PDB entry 6WLZ | electron microscopy, 2.90 A resolution | chains B and G of the 17 polymer chains in the assembly

Chain B:
Protein: V-type proton ATPase catalytic subunit A
Organism: Homo sapiens
Notes: EC 7.1.2.2
UniProtKB: P38606 (VATA_HUMAN); residues 1-617 here = UniProt positions 1-617
Amino-acid sequence (617 residues; numbered 1 to 617; the number before each row is that of its first residue):
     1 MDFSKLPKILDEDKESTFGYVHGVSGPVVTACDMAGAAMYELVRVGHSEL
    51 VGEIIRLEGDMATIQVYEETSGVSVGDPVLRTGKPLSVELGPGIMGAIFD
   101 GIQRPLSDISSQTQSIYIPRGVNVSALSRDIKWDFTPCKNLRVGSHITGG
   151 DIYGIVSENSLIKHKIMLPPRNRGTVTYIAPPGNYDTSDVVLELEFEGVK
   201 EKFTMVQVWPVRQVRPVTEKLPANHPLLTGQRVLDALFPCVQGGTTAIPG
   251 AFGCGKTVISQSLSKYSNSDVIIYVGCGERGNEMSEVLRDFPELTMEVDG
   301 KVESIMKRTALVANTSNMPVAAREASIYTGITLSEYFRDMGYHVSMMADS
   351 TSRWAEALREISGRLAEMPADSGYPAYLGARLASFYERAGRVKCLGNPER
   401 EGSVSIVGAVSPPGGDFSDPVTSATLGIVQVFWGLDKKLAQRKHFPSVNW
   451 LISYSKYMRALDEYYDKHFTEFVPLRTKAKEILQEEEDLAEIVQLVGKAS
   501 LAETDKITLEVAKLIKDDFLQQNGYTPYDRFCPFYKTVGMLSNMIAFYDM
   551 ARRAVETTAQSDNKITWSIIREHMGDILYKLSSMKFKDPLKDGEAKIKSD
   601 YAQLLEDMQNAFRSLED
Disordered / not traced: 1-16, 617
UniProt features mapped onto this chain:
  - binding site (ATP): Gly250 to Thr257
  - modified residue: Thr136 (Phosphothreonine), Ser384 (Phosphoserine)
  - natural variant: Asp11 (D11N: Found in a patient with autism spectrum disorder; uncertain significance), Pro27 (P27R: In IECEE3; uncertain significance), Gly72 (G72D: In ARCL2D), Asp100 (D100Y: In IECEE3), Pro249 (P249R: Found in a patient with severe developmental disorder; uncertain significance), Arg338 (R338C: In ARCL2D), Asp349 (D349N: In IECEE3), Asp371 (D371G: In IECEE3; uncertain significance)
  - mutagenesis: Lys256 (K256Q: Complete loss of interaction with Rabies virus protein M; when associated with Q-279), Glu279 (E279Q: Complete loss of interaction with Rabies virus protein M; when associated with Q-256)

Chain G:
Protein: V-type proton ATPase subunit D
Organism: Homo sapiens
UniProtKB: Q9Y5K8 (VATD_HUMAN); numbering as in UniProt (aligned over 1-247)
Amino-acid sequence (247 residues; row label = number of the first residue in the row):
     1 MSGKDRIEIFPSRMAQTIMKARLKGAQTGRNLLKKKSDALTLRFRQILKK
    51 IIETKMLMGEVMREAAFSLAEAKFTAGDFSTTVIQNVNKAQVKIRAKKDN
   101 VAGVTLPVFEHYHEGTDSYELTGLARGGEQLAKLKRNYAKAVELLVELAS
   151 LQTSFVTLDEAIKITNRRVNAIEHVIIPRIERTLAYIITELDEREREEFY
   201 RLKKIQEKKKILKEKSEKDLEQRRAAGEVLEPANLLAEEKDEDLLFE
Disordered / not traced: 1-3, 217-247

How chain B and chain G interact:
Contacting residue pairs (10; chain B residue first):
  Ala366(B) with Lys203(G), hydrogen bond (backbone-side chain)
  Glu367(B) with Phe199(G)
  Met368(B) with Phe199(G), hydrophobic; Lys203(G)
  Pro369(B) with Arg196(G)
  Ser372(B) with Asp192(G)
  Gln494(B) with Arg45(G), hydrogen bond (backbone-side chain)
  Leu495(B) with Arg45(G)
  Val496(B) with Arg45(G), hydrogen bond (backbone-side chain)
  Gly497(B) with Arg45(G)
Other interface residues (no listed pair), chain B (10 interface residues in all): Ala370
Other interface residues (no listed pair), chain G (6 interface residues in all): Tyr200

Overview:
The interface between chain B and chain G involves 10 residues on one side and 6 on the other; the contacts
include 3 hydrogen bonds. Polar contacts include Ala366(B)-Lys203(G), Gln494(B)-Arg45(G) and
Val496(B)-Arg45(G). From UniProt: 8 ATP-binding residues and 2 mutagenesis sites on chain B.
Here chain B is V-type proton ATPase catalytic subunit A and chain G is V-type proton ATPase subunit D, both
from Homo sapiens. Entry 6WLZ (The V1 region of human V-ATPase in state 1 (focused refinement)) was determined
by electron microscopy.
